PDB entry 9EZA | X-ray diffraction, 2.15 A resolution | chains A and B of the 4 polymer chains in the assembly

== Chain A ==
Protein: Nemolizumab scFv
Organism: Mus musculus
Notes: antibody fragment or engineered binder
Chain sequence (260 residues; numbered -16 to 243; the number before each row is that of its first residue; numbers below 1 keep their minus sign (Met-16 is residue -16)):
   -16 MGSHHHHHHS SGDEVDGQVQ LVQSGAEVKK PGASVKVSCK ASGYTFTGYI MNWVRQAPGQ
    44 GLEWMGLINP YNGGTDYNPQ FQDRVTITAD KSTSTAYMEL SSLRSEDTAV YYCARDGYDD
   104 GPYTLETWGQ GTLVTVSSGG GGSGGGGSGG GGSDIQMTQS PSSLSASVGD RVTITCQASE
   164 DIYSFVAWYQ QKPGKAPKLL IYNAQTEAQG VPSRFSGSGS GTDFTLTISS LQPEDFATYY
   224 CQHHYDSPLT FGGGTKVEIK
Unresolved in the structure: -16 to 0, 125-131
Disulfides: Cys22-Cys96, Cys159-Cys224

== Chain B ==
Protein: Interleukin-31 receptor subunit alpha
Organism: Homo sapiens
Reference sequence: Q8NI17 (IL31R_HUMAN); residues 2-224 here = UniProt positions 2-224
Chain sequence (261 residues; numbered 2 to 262; the number before each row is that of its first residue):
     2 MWTWALWMLP SLCKFSLAAL PAKPENISCV YYYRKNLTCT WSPGKETSYT QYTVKRTYAF
    62 GEKHDNCTTN SSTSENRASC SFFLPRITIP DNYTIEVEAE NGDGVIKSHM TYWRLENIAK
   122 TEPPKIFRVK PVLGIKRMIQ IEWIKPELAP VSSDLKYTLR FRTVNSTSWM EVNFAKNRKD
   182 KNQTYNLTGL QPFTEYVIAL RCAVKESKFW SDWSQEKMGM TEEGTSDEVD GGSGGSGLND
   242 IFEAQKIEWH EGRTKHHHHH H
Unresolved in the structure: 2-20, 73-77, 228-262
Disulfides: Cys30-Cys40, Cys68-Cys81
Covalently attached groups: N-acetylglucosamine (NAG) linked to Asn37, Asn93
Construct notes: expression tag (225-262)
UniProt features mapped onto this chain:
  - glycosylation (N-linked (GlcNAc...) asparagine): Asn37, Asn67, Asn93, Asn166, Asn187

== How chain A and chain B interact ==
Contacting residue pairs - 29 pairs, chain A then chain B:
  Thr28(A) - Glu148(B)
  Thr28(A) - Leu149(B)
  Gly31(A) - Arg35(B)  hydrogen bond (backbone-side chain)
  Gly31(A) - Leu85(B)
  Gly31(A) - Leu149(B)
  Tyr32(A) - Arg35(B)
  Tyr32(A) - Leu149(B)  hydrophobic
  Ile33(A) - Leu85(B)
  Ile33(A) - Pro86(B)
  Asn52(A) - Phe84(B)
  Asn52(A) - Leu85(B)  hydrogen bond (side chain-backbone)
  Tyr54(A) - Lys36(B)
  Tyr54(A) - Asn37(B)  hydrogen bond
  Asn55(A) - Phe84(B)
  Asp59(A) - Arg87(B)  salt bridge
  Asp99(A) - Pro86(B)
  Gly100(A) - Arg35(B)
  Asp102(A) - Tyr34(B)  hydrogen bond
  Asp102(A) - Arg35(B)  salt bridge
  Asp102(A) - Thr89(B)  hydrogen bond (backbone-side chain)
  Asp102(A) - Ile90(B)  hydrogen bond (backbone-backbone)
  Asp102(A) - Pro151(B)
  Asp103(A) - Thr89(B)
  Asp103(A) - Ile90(B)
  Pro105(A) - Pro86(B)
  Pro105(A) - Ile88(B)
  Pro105(A) - Thr89(B)
  Tyr106(A) - Pro86(B)
  Tyr106(A) - Arg87(B)  hydrogen bond
Other interface residues (no listed pair), chain A (18 interface residues in all): Thr30, Leu50, Tyr101, Gly104
Other interface residues (no listed pair), chain B (15 interface residues in all): Lys64

== Overview ==
The interface between chain A and chain B involves 18 residues on one side and 15 on the other, with 7
hydrogen bonds and 2 salt bridges. Polar pairs include Asp59(A)-Arg87(B), Asp102(A)-Arg35(B) and
Gly31(A)-Arg35(B). Covalently linked N-acetylglucosamine: at Asn37(B) and Asn93(B).
Here chain A is Nemolizumab scFv (Mus musculus) and chain B is Interleukin-31 receptor subunit alpha (Homo
sapiens). Entry 9EZA (Interleukin-31 Receptor D1D2 in complex with Nemolizumab derived scFv) was determined by
X-ray diffraction.
